3RIF - chains C and K of the 15 polymer chains in the assembly; structure by X-ray diffraction, 3.35 A resolution.

== Chain C ==
Name: Avermectin-sensitive glutamate-gated chloride channel GluCl alpha
Source organism: Caenorhabditis elegans
Reference sequence: O17793 (O17793_CAEEL); the construct has insertions or renumbered stretches relative to UniProt, so the offset changes along the chain: 1-302 = UniProt 62-363; 312-338 = UniProt 428-454
Chain sequence (347 residues; row label = number of the first residue in the row):
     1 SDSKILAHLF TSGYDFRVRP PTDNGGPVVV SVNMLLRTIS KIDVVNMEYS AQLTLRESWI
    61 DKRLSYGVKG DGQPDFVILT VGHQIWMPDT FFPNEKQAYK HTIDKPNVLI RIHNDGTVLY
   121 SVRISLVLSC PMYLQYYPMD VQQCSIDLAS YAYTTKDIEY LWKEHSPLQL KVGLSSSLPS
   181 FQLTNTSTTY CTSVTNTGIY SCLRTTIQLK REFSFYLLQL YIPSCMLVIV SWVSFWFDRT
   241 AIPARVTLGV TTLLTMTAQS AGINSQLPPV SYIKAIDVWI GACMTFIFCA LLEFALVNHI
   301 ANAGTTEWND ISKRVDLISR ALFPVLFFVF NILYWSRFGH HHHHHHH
Not modelled in the structure: 340-347
Disulfide bonds: Cys130-Cys144, Cys191-Cys202
Glycans and other covalent adducts: N-acetylglucosamine (NAG) linked to Asn185
Differences from the reference sequence: linker (303-305); expression tag (340-347)
Residues lining bound ligands:
  - glutamic acid (GLU), molecule 1: Arg37, Thr54, Arg56, Leu109, Ser121
  - glutamic acid (GLU), molecule 2: Phe91, Ser150, Tyr151, Thr195, Thr197, Tyr200
  - ivermectin (IVM; (2aE,4E,5'S,6S,6'R,7S,8E,11R,13R,15S,17aR,20R,20aR,20bS)-6'-[(2S)-butan-2-yl]-20,20b-dihydroxy-5',6,8,19-tetramethyl-17 -oxo-3',4',5',6,6',10,11,14,15,17,17a,20,20a,20b-tetradecahydro-2H,7H-spiro[11,15-methanofuro[4,3,2-pq][2,6]benzodioxacy clooctadecine-13,2'-pyran]-7-yl 2,6-dideoxy-4-O-(2,6-dideoxy-3-O-methyl-alpha-L-arabino-hexopyranosyl)-3-O-methyl-alpha-L-arabino-hexopyranoside), molecule 1: Leu217, Leu218, Gln219, Ile222, Pro223, Cys225, Met226, Ile229
  - ivermectin (IVM), molecule 2: Thr257, Ser260, Asn264, Ile273, Asp277, Val278, Ile280, Gly281, Ala282, Met284, Thr285, Phe288

== Chain K ==
Name: Mouse monoclonal Fab fragment, light chain
Source organism: Mus musculus
Notes: antibody fragment or engineered binder
Chain sequence (210 residues; row label = number of the first residue in the row):
     1 QAVVTQESAL TTSPGETVTL TCRSSTGAVT TINFANWVQE KPDHLFTGLI GGINNRAPGV
    61 PARFSGSLIG DKAALTITGA QTEDEAIYFC ALWYSNHWVF GGGTKLTVLG QPKSSPSVTL
   121 FPPSSEELET NKATLVCTIT DFYPGVVTVD WKVDGTPVTQ GMETTQPSKQ SNNKYMASSY
   181 LTLTARAWER HSSYSCQVTH EGHTVEKSLS
Disulfide bonds: Cys22-Cys90, Cys137-Cys196

== Chain C / chain K interface ==
Residue-residue contacts - 12 pairs, chain C then chain K:
  Asn24(C) - Thr26(K)
  Gly26(C) - Ser95(K)
  Pro27(C) - Ile32(K)  hydrophobic
  Val29(C) - Ile32(K)  hydrophobic
  Thr155(C) - Trp93(K)
  Thr155(C) - Ser95(K)
  Lys156(C) - Ser95(K)
  Glu159(C) - Ile32(K)
  Glu159(C) - Phe34(K)
  Leu161(C) - Thr31(K)
  Leu161(C) - Ile32(K)  hydrophobic
  Tyr190(C) - Ile53(K)  hydrophobic
Also at the interface, not in a pair above, chain C (11 interface residues in all): Gly25, Ile199
Also at the interface, not in a pair above, chain K (8 interface residues in all): Asn96

== Overview ==
11 residues of chain C and 8 residues of chain K are in contact. Ligands of chain C: glutamic acid and
ivermectin. Covalently linked N-acetylglucosamine: at Asn185(C).
Chain C is Avermectin-sensitive glutamate-gated chloride channel GluCl alpha (Caenorhabditis elegans) and
chain K is Mouse monoclonal Fab fragment, light chain (Mus musculus); the structure, C. elegans
glutamate-gated chloride channel (GluCl) in complex with Fab, ivermectin and glutamate, was determined by
X-ray diffraction, deposited together with 3RHW, 3RI5 and 3RIA.
